PDB entry 9ICT | X-ray diffraction, 3.00 A resolution | chains T and A of the 3 polymer chains in the assembly

== Chain T ==
Molecule: 7-nt DNA strand
Sequence (7 nucleotides; numbered 2 to 8; the number before each row is that of its first residue):
     2 CATCTGT

== Chain A ==
Name: Protein (DNA polymerase beta (e.c.2.7.7.7))
Organism: Homo sapiens
UniProt: P06746 (DPOB_HUMAN); residues 2-335 here correspond to UniProt positions 1-334 (UniProt number = residue number - 1)
Amino-acid sequence (335 residues; each row starts with the number of its first residue):
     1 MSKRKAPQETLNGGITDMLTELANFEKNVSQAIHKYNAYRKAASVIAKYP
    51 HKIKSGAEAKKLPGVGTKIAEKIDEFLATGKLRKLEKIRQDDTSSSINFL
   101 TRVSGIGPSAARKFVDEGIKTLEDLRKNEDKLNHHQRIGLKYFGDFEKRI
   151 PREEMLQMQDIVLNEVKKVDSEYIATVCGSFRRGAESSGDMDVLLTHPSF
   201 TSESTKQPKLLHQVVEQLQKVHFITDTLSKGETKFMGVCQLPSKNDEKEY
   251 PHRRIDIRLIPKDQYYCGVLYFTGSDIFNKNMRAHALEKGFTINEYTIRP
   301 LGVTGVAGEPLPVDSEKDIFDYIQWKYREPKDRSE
Unresolved in the structure: 1-8
Curated features (UniProtKB/Swiss-Prot):
  - binding site (K(+)): Lys61
  - binding site (Na(+)): Lys61

== How chain T and chain A interact ==
Residue-residue contacts (10; chain T residue first):
  DA3(T) with Thr233(A), phosphate contact; Lys234(A), phosphate contact
  DT4(T) with Ser229(A), phosphate contact; Lys230(A), hydrogen bond to the phosphate; Gly231(A), phosphate contact; Glu232(A), hydrogen bond to the phosphate; Thr233(A), hydrogen bond to the phosphate; Lys234(A), hydrogen bond to the phosphate
  DC5(T) with Ser229(A), sugar contact; Lys230(A), hydrogen bond to the phosphate
Also at the interface, not in a pair above, chain T (5 interface residues in all): DC2, DT6
Also at the interface, not in a pair above, chain A (8 interface residues in all): Asn133, Tyr296

== In short ==
The interface between chain T and chain A involves 5 residues on one side and 8 on the other, with 5 hydrogen
bonds. Polar pairs include DT4(T)-Lys230(A), DT4(T)-Glu232(A) and DT4(T)-Thr233(A). Curated annotation
(UniProt) lists K+-binding residue Lys61(A) and Na+-binding residue Lys61(A) on chain A.
Chain T is a 7-nt DNA strand and chain A is Protein (DNA polymerase beta (e.c.2.7.7.7)) (Homo sapiens); the
structure, DNA polymerase beta (e.c.2.7.7.7)/DNA complex + 2'-deoxyguanosine-5'-triphosphate, soaked in the
presence of dgtp and MNCL2, was determined by X-ray diffraction, deposited together with 1ZQT, 7ICE, 7ICF,
7ICG, 7ICH, 7ICI and 39 further entries.
